4RUC - chains A and T of the 3 polymer chains in the assembly; structure by X-ray diffraction, 2.90 A resolution.

== Chain A ==
Name: DNA polymerase IV
From: Sulfolobus solfataricus P2
Notes: EC 2.7.7.7
UniProt: Q97W02 (DPO4_SULSO); residue numbers follow UniProt; this construct covers 1-341
Amino-acid sequence (341 residues; row label = number of the first residue in the row):
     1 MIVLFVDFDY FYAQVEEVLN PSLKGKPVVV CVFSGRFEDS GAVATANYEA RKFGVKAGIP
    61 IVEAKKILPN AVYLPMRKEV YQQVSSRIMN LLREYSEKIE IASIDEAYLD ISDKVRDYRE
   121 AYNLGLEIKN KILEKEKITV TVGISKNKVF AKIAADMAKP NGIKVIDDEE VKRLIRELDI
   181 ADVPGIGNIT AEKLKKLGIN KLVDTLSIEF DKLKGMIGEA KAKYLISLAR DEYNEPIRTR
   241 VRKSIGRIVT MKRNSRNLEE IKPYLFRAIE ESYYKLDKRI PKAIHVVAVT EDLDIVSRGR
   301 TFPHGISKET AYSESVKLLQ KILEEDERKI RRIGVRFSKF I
Bound ions: Ca2+ site 1: Asp7, Asp105, Glu106 (together with 2'-deoxyadenosine 5'-triphosphate) (shared with 1 residue of chain P); Ca2+ site 2: Asp7, Phe8, Asp105 (together with 2'-deoxyadenosine 5'-triphosphate); Ca2+ site 3: Ala181, Ile186
Residues lining bound ligands: 2'-deoxyadenosine 5'-triphosphate (DTP): Asp7, Phe8, Asp9, Tyr10, Phe11, Tyr12, Val43, Ala44, Thr45, Tyr48, Arg51, Ala57, Gly58, Asp105, Lys159
Swiss-Prot annotation at these positions:
  - active site: Glu106
  - binding site (Mg(2+)): Asp7, Asp105
  - site: Tyr12 (Substrate discrimination)

== Chain T ==
Molecule: Nucleic acids Template: TCAT(MF7)TAATCCTTCCCCC
Sequence (18 nucleotides; numbered 401 to 418; the number before each row is that of its first residue):
   401 TCATXTAATC CTTCCCCC
Not modelled in the structure: 401
Modified positions: MF7 (N-{2-amino-5-[formyl(methyl)amino]-6-hydroxypyrimidin-4-yl}-2-deoxy-5-O-phosphono-beta-D-erythro-pentofuranosylamine) at position 405

== Interface between chain A and chain T ==
Residue-residue contacts (39; chain A residue first):
  Val32(A) - DT404(T)  sugar contact
  Ser34(A) - DT404(T)  sugar contact
  Phe37(A) - DA403(T)  phosphate contact
  Ser40(A) - DA403(T)  phosphate contact
  Gly41(A) - DA403(T)  hydrogen bond to the phosphate
  Gly41(A) - DT404(T)  sugar contact
  Ala42(A) - DT404(T)  base contact
  Gly58(A) - DT404(T)  base contact
  Pro60(A) - DC402(T)  base contact
  Pro60(A) - DA403(T)  sugar contact
  Lys78(A) - DT406(T)  sugar contact
  Gly218(A) - DC411(T)  phosphate contact
  Glu219(A) - DC411(T)  hydrogen bond to the phosphate
  Ala220(A) - DC410(T)  phosphate contact
  Ala220(A) - DC411(T)  hydrogen bond to the phosphate
  Arg240(A) - DT409(T)  phosphate contact
  Arg242(A) - DA407(T)  salt bridge to the phosphate
  Arg242(A) - DA408(T)  phosphate contact
  Lys243(A) - DA408(T)  hydrogen bond to the phosphate
  Lys243(A) - DT409(T)  salt bridge to the phosphate
  Ser244(A) - DA407(T)  phosphate contact
  Ser244(A) - DA408(T)  hydrogen bond to the phosphate
  Ile245(A) - DA407(T)  phosphate contact
  Gly246(A) - DA407(T)  hydrogen bond to the phosphate
  Arg247(A) - MF7_405(T)
  Arg247(A) - DT406(T)  salt bridge to the phosphate
  Ile248(A) - MF7_405(T)
  Ile248(A) - DT406(T)  hydrogen bond to the phosphate
  Val249(A) - MF7_405(T)
  Thr250(A) - MF7_405(T)
  Lys275(A) - DT406(T)  phosphate contact
  Lys275(A) - DA407(T)  salt bridge to the phosphate
  Leu293(A) - DA403(T)  base contact
  Arg331(A) - DA403(T)  salt bridge to the phosphate
  Arg331(A) - DT404(T)  salt bridge to the phosphate
  Arg332(A) - DT404(T)  sugar contact
  Arg332(A) - MF7_405(T)
  Arg336(A) - DT406(T)  sugar contact
  Arg336(A) - DA407(T)  salt bridge to the phosphate
Other interface residues (no listed pair), chain A (28 interface residues in all): Lys221

== In short ==
Chain A and chain T form an interface of 28 and 10 residues respectively; the contacts include 7 hydrogen
bonds and 7 salt bridges. Among the polar pairs are Gly41(A)-DA403(T), Glu219(A)-DC411(T) and
Ala220(A)-DC411(T). Ligands of chain A: 2'-deoxyadenosine 5'-triphosphate.
Chain A is DNA polymerase IV (Sulfolobus solfataricus P2) and chain T is Nucleic acids Template:
TCAT(MF7)TAATCCTTCCCCC; the structure, Crystal structure of Y-family DNA polymerase Dpo4 extending from a
MeFapy-dG:dC pair, was determined by X-ray diffraction, deposited together with 4RU9 and 4RUA.
